PDB entry 4GK7 | X-ray diffraction, 2.80 A resolution | chains L and M of the 34 polymer chains in the assembly

Chain L:
Name: Proteasome component C5
From: Saccharomyces cerevisiae
Notes: EC 3.4.25.1
UniProt: P23724 (PSB1_YEAST); residues -9 to 212 here correspond to UniProt positions 20-241 (UniProt number = residue number + 29)
Chain sequence (222 residues; row label = number of the first residue in the row; numbers below 1 keep their minus sign (Gln-9 is residue -9)):
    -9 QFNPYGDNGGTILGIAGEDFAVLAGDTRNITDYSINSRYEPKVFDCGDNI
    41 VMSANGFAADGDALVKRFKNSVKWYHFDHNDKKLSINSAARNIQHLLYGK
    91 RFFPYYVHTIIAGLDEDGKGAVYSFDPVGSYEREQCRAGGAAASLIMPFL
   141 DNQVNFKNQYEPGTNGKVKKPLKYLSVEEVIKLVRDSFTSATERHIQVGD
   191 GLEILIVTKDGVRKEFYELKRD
From the paper describing this entry:
  - binding site for Syringolin-glidobactin chimera: Pro94, Tyr96

Chain M:
Name: Proteasome component PRE4
From: Saccharomyces cerevisiae
Notes: EC 3.4.25.1
UniProt: P30657 (PSB4_YEAST); residues -8 to 224 here correspond to UniProt positions 34-266 (UniProt number = residue number + 42)
Chain sequence (233 residues; row label = number of the first residue in the row; numbers below 1 keep their minus sign (Thr-8 is residue -8)):
    -8 TQQPIVTGTSVISMKYDNGVIIAADNLGSYGSLLRFNGVERLIPVGDNTV
    42 VGISGDISDMQHIERLLKDLVTENAYDNPLADAEEALEPSYIFEYLATVM
    92 YQRRSKMNPLWNAIIVAGVQSNGDQFLRYVNLLGVTYSSPTLATGFGAHM
   142 ANPLLRKVVDRESDIPKTTVQVAEEAIVNAMRVLYYRDARSSRNFSLAII
   192 DKNTGLTFKKNLQVENMKWDFAKDIKGYGTQKI

Interface between chain L and chain M:
Contacting residue pairs - 41 pairs, chain L then chain M:
  Gln-9(L) with Thr-8(M), hydrogen bond
  Phe-8(L) with Thr-8(M); Arg95(M); Pro100(M), hydrophobic; Trp102(M), hydrophobic; Leu124(M), hydrophobic
  Asn-7(L) with Leu124(M)
  Pro-6(L) with Arg95(M), hydrogen bond (backbone-side chain); Met98(M), hydrophobic; Leu124(M)
  Tyr-5(L) with Arg95(M); Leu124(M)
  Asn-2(L) with Val126(M)
  Asn19(L) with Tyr128(M)
  Ser24(L) with His140(M), hydrogen bond
  Ile25(L) with Arg147(M), hydrogen bond (backbone-side chain)
  Asn26(L) with Tyr128(M), hydrogen bond; Ser130(M)
  Ser27(L) with Ser129(M), hydrogen bond (side chain-backbone)
  Tyr29(L) with Ser129(M)
  Glu30(L) with Arg119(M), salt bridge; Tyr128(M); Ser129(M), hydrogen bond (side chain-backbone)
  Phe47(L) with Arg95(M); Leu124(M), hydrophobic; Val126(M), hydrophobic
  Ala49(L) with Tyr92(M); Leu124(M); Gly125(M); Val126(M)
  Asp50(L) with Tyr92(M), hydrogen bond; Arg95(M), salt bridge
  Asp52(L) with Thr127(M), hydrogen bond
  Ala53(L) with Tyr92(M)
  Lys56(L) with Glu85(M), salt bridge
  Phe93(L) with Arg95(M); Ser96(M)
  Tyr95(L) with Tyr92(M)
  Glu208(L) with Arg152(M), salt bridge
  Arg211(L) with Asp151(M), salt bridge; Arg152(M)
Other interface residues (no listed pair), chain L (26 interface residues in all): Gly-4, Arg28, Ala48
Other interface residues (no listed pair), chain M (23 interface residues in all): Leu123, Leu133, Ala139

Summary:
26 residues of chain L and 23 residues of chain M are in contact; the contacts include 9 hydrogen bonds and 5
salt bridges. Among the polar pairs are Glu30(L)-Arg119(M), Asp50(L)-Arg95(M) and Lys56(L)-Glu85(M). From the
paper: a binding site for Syringolin-glidobactin chimera at Pro94(L) and Tyr96(L).
Here chain L is Proteasome component C5 and chain M is Proteasome component PRE4, both from Saccharomyces
cerevisiae. Entry 4GK7 (yeast 20S proteasome in complex with the Syringolin-Glidobactin chimera) was
determined by X-ray diffraction.
